Entry 4P6Z (X-ray diffraction, 3.00 A resolution); this record covers chains M and T of the 6 polymer chains in the assembly.

Chain M:
Molecule: AP-1 complex subunit mu-1
Organism: Mus musculus
Notes: fragment: Clathrin adaptor protein complex 1 (AP1) core
Reference sequence: P35585 (AP1M1_MOUSE); numbering as in UniProt (aligned over 1-423)
Sequence (423 residues; numbered 1 to 423; the number before each row is that of its first residue):
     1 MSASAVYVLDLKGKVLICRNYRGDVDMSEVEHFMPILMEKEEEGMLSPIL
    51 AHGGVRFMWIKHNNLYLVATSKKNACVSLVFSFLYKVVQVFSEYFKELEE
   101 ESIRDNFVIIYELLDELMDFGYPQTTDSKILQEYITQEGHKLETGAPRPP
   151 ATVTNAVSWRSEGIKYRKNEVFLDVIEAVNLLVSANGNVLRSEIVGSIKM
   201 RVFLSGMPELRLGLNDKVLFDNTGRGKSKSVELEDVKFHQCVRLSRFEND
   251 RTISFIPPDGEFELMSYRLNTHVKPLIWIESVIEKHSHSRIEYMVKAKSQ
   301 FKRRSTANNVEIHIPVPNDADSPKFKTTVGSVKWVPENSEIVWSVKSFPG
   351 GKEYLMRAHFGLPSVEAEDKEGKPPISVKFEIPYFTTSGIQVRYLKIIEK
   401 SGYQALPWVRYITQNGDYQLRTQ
Not modelled in the structure: 1, 139-145
UniProt features mapped onto this chain:
  - modified residue: Ser2 (N-acetylserine), Thr152 (Phosphothreonine), Thr154 (Phosphothreonine), Thr223 (Phosphothreonine)
Reported in the primary citation:
  - specificity-determining residues: Asn308, Tyr384
  - conformationally variable residues (order/disorder transition): Pro363 to Gly372
  - higher-order assembly contacts with a neighbouring AP-1 complex subunit gamma-1: Asp319

Chain T:
Molecule: Bone marrow stromal antigen 2
Organism: Homo sapiens
Reference sequence: Q10589 (BST2_HUMAN); numbering as in UniProt (aligned over 1-21)
Sequence (25 residues; each row starts with the number of its first residue; numbers below 1 keep their minus sign (Ala-3 is residue -3)):
    -3 AGFSMASTSYDYCRVPMEDGDKRCK
Not modelled in the structure: -3 to 3, 15-21
Construct notes: expression tag (-3 to 0)
Reported in the primary citation:
  - mutagenesis - Y6A/Y8A: increased expression
  - mutagenesis - Y6A/Y8A: increased localization
  - mutagenesis - Y6A/Y8A: decreased binding to AP1

How chain M and chain T interact:
Contacting residue pairs - 34 pairs, chain M then chain T:
  Phe172(M) with Tyr8(T), hydrophobic
  Leu173(M) with Tyr8(T)
  Asp174(M) with Tyr8(T), hydrogen bond
  Asn308(M) with Tyr6(T), hydrogen bond
  Glu381(M) with Tyr6(T), hydrogen bond
  Pro383(M) with Tyr6(T)
  Tyr384(M) with Tyr6(T); Asp7(T), hydrogen bond (side chain-backbone)
  Val392(M) with Val11(T)
  Arg393(M) with Pro12(T); Glu14(T), salt bridge
  Tyr394(M) with Val11(T), hydrophobic; Pro12(T); Glu14(T)
  Leu395(M) with Val11(T); Pro12(T), hydrogen bond (backbone-backbone); Met13(T)
  Lys396(M) with Glu14(T)
  Ala405(M) with Met13(T)
  Leu406(M) with Arg10(T)
  Pro407(M) with Arg10(T); Val11(T), hydrogen bond (backbone-backbone)
  Trp408(M) with Tyr8(T), hydrophobic; Cys9(T); Arg10(T); Val11(T)
  Val409(M) with Tyr8(T); Cys9(T), hydrogen bond (backbone-backbone)
  Arg410(M) with Thr4(T); Ser5(T); Tyr6(T), hydrogen bond (side chain-backbone); Asp7(T); Tyr8(T), hydrogen bond
  Ile412(M) with Tyr6(T), hydrophobic
Also at the interface, not in a pair above, chain M (20 interface residues in all): Ile397
Interface features reported in the paper:
  - residue pairs: Asn308(M)-Tyr6(T) (hydrogen bond), Glu381(M)-Tyr6(T) (hydrogen bond), Pro383(M)-Tyr6(T) (pi stacking), Tyr384(M)-Tyr6(T) (pi stacking)
  - hot spots on chain M (mutagenesis) - D174A: abolished binding to Bone marrow stromal antigen 2 (chain T)
  - interface residues, chain T: Tyr6(T), Tyr8(T), Val11(T)
  - hot spots on chain T (mutagenesis) - Y6A, Y6A/Y8A, Y8A, V11A: abolished binding to AP-1 complex subunit mu-1 (chain M)

Overview:
20 residues of chain M and 11 residues of chain T are in contact; the contacts include 9 hydrogen bonds and 1
salt bridge. Among the polar pairs are Arg393(M)-Glu14(T), Asp174(M)-Tyr8(T) and Asn308(M)-Tyr6(T). The
authors report hydrogen bonds between Asn308(M) and Tyr6(T) and Glu381(M) and Tyr6(T); pi stacking between
Pro383(M) and Tyr6(T) and Tyr384(M) and Tyr6(T). From the paper: Y6A, Y6A/Y8A and Y8A of chain T, among
others, abolish binding to AP-1 complex subunit mu-1 (chain M); interface residues Tyr6(T), Tyr8(T) and
Val11(T); 5 substitutions were tested in all.
Here chain M is AP-1 complex subunit mu-1 (Mus musculus) and chain T is Bone marrow stromal antigen 2 (Homo
sapiens). Entry 4P6Z (Crystal structure of the human BST2 cytoplasmic domain and the HIV-1 Vpu cytoplasmic
domain bound to ...) was determined by X-ray diffraction.
